PDB entry 3GOU | X-ray diffraction, 3.00 A resolution | chains A and C of the 4 polymer chains in the assembly

[Chain A (and C)]
Protein: Hemoglobin subunit alpha
Organism: Canis familiaris
Notes: chain C of this document is another copy of the same molecule, construct and numbering; everything in this record applies to it too
UniProt: P60529 (HBA_CANFA); numbering as in UniProt (aligned over 1-141)
Chain sequence (141 residues; row label = number of the first residue in the row):
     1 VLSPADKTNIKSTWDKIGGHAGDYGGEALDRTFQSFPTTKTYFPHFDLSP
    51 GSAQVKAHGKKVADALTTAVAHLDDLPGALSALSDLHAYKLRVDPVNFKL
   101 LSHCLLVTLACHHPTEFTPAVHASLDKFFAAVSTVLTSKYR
Curated features (UniProtKB/Swiss-Prot):
  - binding site (O2): H58
  - binding site (heme b): H87
  - modified residue: S3 (Phosphoserine), K7 (N6-succinyllysine), T8 (Phosphothreonine), K11 (N6-succinyllysine), K16 (N6-acetyllysine), Y24 (Phosphotyrosine), S35 (Phosphoserine), K40 (N6-succinyllysine), S49 (Phosphoserine), S102 (Phosphoserine), T108 (Phosphothreonine), S124 (Phosphoserine), T134 (Phosphothreonine), T137 (Phosphothreonine), S138 (Phosphoserine)
  - natural variant: A130 (A130T: In second chain)
Bound ions: heme Fe near H87 (its only coordinating residue here)
Ligand contacts: heme (HEM): T39, Y42, F43, H45, F46, H58, K61, V62, A65, L66, L83, L86, H87, L91, V93, N97, F98, L101, V132, L136

[Chain A / chain C interface]
Pairs across the interface (8; chain A residue first):
  V1(A) - R141(C)  hydrogen bond (backbone-backbone)
  L2(A) - R141(C)
  K127(A) - Y140(C)  hydrogen bond (side chain-backbone)
  K127(A) - R141(C)
  S138(A) - V1(C)
  R141(A) - V1(C)
  R141(A) - L2(C)
  R141(A) - K127(C)
Interface residues without a listed pair, chain A (6 interface residues in all): Y140

[Summary]
The interface between chain A and chain C involves 6 residues on one side and 5 on the other; the contacts
include 2 hydrogen bonds. Among the polar pairs are V1(A)-R141(C) and K127(A)-Y140(C). Ligands of chain A:
heme.
Chain A and chain C are both Hemoglobin subunit alpha (Canis familiaris); the structure, Crystal structure of
dog (Canis familiaris) hemoglobin, was determined by X-ray diffraction.
